PDB entry 8B9A | electron microscopy, 3.50 A resolution | chains 3 and 5 of the 23 polymer chains in the assembly

== Chain 3 ==
Protein: DNA replication licensing factor MCM3
Source organism: Saccharomyces cerevisiae
Notes: EC 3.6.4.12
UniProtKB: P24279 (MCM3_YEAST); residue numbers follow UniProt; this construct covers 1-971
Chain sequence (1009 residues; row label = number of the first residue in the row; numbers below 1 keep their minus sign (Met-37 is residue -37)):
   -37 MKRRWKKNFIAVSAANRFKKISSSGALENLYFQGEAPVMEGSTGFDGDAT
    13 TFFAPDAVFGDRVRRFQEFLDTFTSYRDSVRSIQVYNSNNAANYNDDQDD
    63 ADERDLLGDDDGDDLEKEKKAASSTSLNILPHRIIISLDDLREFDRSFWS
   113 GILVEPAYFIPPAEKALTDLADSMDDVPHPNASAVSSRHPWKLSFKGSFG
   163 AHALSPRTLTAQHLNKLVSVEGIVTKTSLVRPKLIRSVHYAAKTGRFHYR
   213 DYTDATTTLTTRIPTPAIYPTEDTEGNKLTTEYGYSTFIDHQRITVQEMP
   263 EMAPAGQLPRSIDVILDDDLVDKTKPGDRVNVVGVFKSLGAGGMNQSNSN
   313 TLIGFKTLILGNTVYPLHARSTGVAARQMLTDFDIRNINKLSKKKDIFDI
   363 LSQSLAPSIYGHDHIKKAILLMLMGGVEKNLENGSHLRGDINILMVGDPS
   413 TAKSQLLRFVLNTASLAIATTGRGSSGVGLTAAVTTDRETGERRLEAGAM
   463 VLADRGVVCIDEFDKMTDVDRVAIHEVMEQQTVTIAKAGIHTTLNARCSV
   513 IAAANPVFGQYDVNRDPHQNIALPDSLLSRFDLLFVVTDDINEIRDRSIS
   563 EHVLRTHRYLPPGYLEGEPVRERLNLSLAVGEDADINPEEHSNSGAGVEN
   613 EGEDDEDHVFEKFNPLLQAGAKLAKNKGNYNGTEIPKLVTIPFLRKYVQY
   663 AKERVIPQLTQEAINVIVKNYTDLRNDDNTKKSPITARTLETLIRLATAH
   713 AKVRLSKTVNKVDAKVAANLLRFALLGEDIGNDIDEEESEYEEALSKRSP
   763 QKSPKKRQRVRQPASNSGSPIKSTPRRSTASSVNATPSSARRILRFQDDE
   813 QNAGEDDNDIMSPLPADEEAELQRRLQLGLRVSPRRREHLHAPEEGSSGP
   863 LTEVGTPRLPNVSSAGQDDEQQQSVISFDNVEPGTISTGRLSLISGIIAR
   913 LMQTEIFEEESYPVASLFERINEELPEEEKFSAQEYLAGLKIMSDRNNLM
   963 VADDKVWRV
Disordered / not traced: -37 to 17, 56-89, 332-337, 449-454, 583-647, 742-971
Construct notes: initiating methionine (-37); expression tag (-36 to 0)
Swiss-Prot annotation at these positions:
  - motif: Ser541 to Asp544 (Arginine finger)
  - binding site (ATP): Gly409 to Ser416
  - modified residue: Ser761 (Phosphoserine), Ser777 (Phosphoserine), Ser781 (Phosphoserine), Thr868 (Phosphothreonine)
  - mutagenesis: Lys415 (K415A: No effect on MCM2-7 complex helicase activity. Loss of MCM2-7 complex helicase activity; when associated with MCM5 A-422. Reduces MCM2-7 complex helicase activity ...)
Residues lining bound ligands:
  - AMP-PNP (ANP; phosphoaminophosphonic acid-adenylate ester), molecule 1: Ser370, Ile371, Tyr372, Asp410, Pro411, Ser412, Thr413, Ala414, Lys415, Ser416, Gln417, Asn517, Ile561, Val565
  - AMP-PNP (ANP), molecule 2: Glu491, Gln492, Ser538, Arg542, Ala699, Arg700, Glu703

== Chain 5 ==
Protein: Minichromosome maintenance protein 5
Source organism: Saccharomyces cerevisiae
Notes: EC 3.6.4.12
UniProtKB: P29496 (MCM5_YEAST); residues 1-775 here = UniProt positions 1-775
Chain sequence (775 residues; row label = number of the first residue in the row):
     1 MSFDRPEIYSAPVLQGESPNDDDNTEIIKSFKNFILEFRLDSQFIYRDQL
    51 RNNILVKNYSLTVNMEHLIGYNEDIYKKLSDEPSDIIPLFETAITQVAKR
   101 ISILSRAQSANNNDKDPENTSMDTDSLLLNSLPTFQLILNSNANQIPLRD
   151 LDSEHVSKIVRLSGIIISTSVLSSRATYLSIMCRNCRHTTSITINNFNSI
   201 TGNTVSLPRSCLSTIESESSMANESNIGDESTKKNCGPDPYIIIHESSKF
   251 IDQQFLKLQEIPELVPVGEMPRNLTMTCDRYLTNKVIPGTRVTIVGIYSI
   301 YNSKNGAGSGRSGGGNGGSGVAIRTPYIKILGIQSDVETSSIWNSVTMFT
   351 EEEEEEFLQLSRNPKLYEILTNSIAPSIFGNEDIKKAIVCLLMGGSKKIL
   401 PDGMRLRGDINVLLLGDPGTAKSQLLKFVEKVSPIAVYTSGKGSSAAGLT
   451 ASVQRDPMTREFYLEGGAMVLADGGVVCIDEFDKMRDEDRVAIHEAMEQQ
   501 TISIAKAGITTVLNSRTSVLAAANPIYGRYDDLKSPGDNIDFQTTILSRF
   551 DMIFIVKDDHNEERDISIANHVINIHTGNANAMQNQQEENGSEISIEKMK
   601 RYITYCRLKCAPRLSPQAAEKLSSNFVTIRKQLLINELESTERSSIPITI
   651 RQLEAIIRITESLAKLELSPIAQERHVDEAIRLFQASTMDAASQDPIGGL
   701 NQASGTSLSEIRRFEQELKRRLPIGWSTSYQTLRREFVDTHRFSQLALDK
   751 ALYALEKHETIQLRHQGQNIYRSGV
Disordered / not traced: 1-20, 105-130, 199-204, 214-234, 304-319, 336-347, 416-420, 456-459, 525-543, 578-592, 637-646, 688-775
Swiss-Prot annotation at these positions:
  - motif: Ser548 to Asp551 (Arginine finger)
  - binding site (ATP): Gly416 to Ser423
  - mutagenesis: Lys422 (K422A: Loss of MCM2-7 complex helicase activity)
Bound ions: Zn2+: Cys186, Leu212, Ser213, Cys236; Mg2+: Glu498 (together with AMP-PNP)
Residues lining bound ligands: AMP-PNP (ANP; phosphoaminophosphonic acid-adenylate ester): Glu498, Arg549, Ile650, Arg651, Glu654

== Interface between chain 3 and chain 5 ==
Pairs across the interface (88; chain 3 residue first):
  Tyr120(3) - Glu246(5)
  Tyr120(3) - Ser247(5)  hydrogen bond
  Thr172(3) - Asp252(5)
  Ala173(3) - Ile251(5)
  Ala173(3) - Asp252(5)  hydrogen bond (backbone-side chain)
  Leu176(3) - Phe250(5)  hydrophobic
  Asn177(3) - His245(5)  hydrogen bond (side chain-backbone)
  Asn177(3) - Glu246(5)
  Thr222(3) - Glu246(5)  hydrogen bond
  Thr223(3) - Glu246(5)  hydrogen bond
  Arg272(3) - Val171(5)
  Arg272(3) - Leu172(5)
  Ser300(3) - His245(5)  hydrogen bond
  Ser300(3) - Phe250(5)
  Leu301(3) - His245(5)
  Gly302(3) - His245(5)  hydrogen bond (backbone-side chain)
  Met306(3) - Ser206(5)  hydrogen bond (backbone-side chain)
  Met306(3) - Leu207(5)  hydrogen bond (backbone-backbone)
  Asn310(3) - Asn302(5)  hydrogen bond (backbone-side chain)
  Asn312(3) - Tyr301(5)
  Asn312(3) - Asn302(5)
  Thr313(3) - Arg175(5)  hydrogen bond (backbone-side chain)
  Thr313(3) - Val205(5)
  Leu314(3) - Arg175(5)
  Leu314(3) - Gln253(5)  hydrogen bond (backbone-side chain)
  Leu314(3) - Phe255(5)
  Leu314(3) - Tyr301(5)  hydrophobic
  Gly316(3) - Ser174(5)
  Phe317(3) - Ser174(5)  hydrogen bond (backbone-backbone)
  Phe317(3) - Ala176(5)  hydrophobic
  Phe317(3) - His245(5)
  Ala368(3) - Asp402(5)
  Pro369(3) - Asp402(5)
  Ser370(3) - Leu400(5)
  Ser370(3) - Asp402(5)  hydrogen bond
  Ser370(3) - Met404(5)
  Ser412(3) - Thr649(5)
  Ser412(3) - Arg651(5)  hydrogen bond
  Ser416(3) - Glu498(5)
  Ser416(3) - Gln499(5)  hydrogen bond
  Gln417(3) - Met404(5)
  Phe421(3) - Asp402(5)
  Phe421(3) - Met404(5)  hydrophobic
  Thr433(3) - Glu495(5)
  Thr433(3) - Ser503(5)
  Arg435(3) - Val491(5)
  Gly436(3) - Ile504(5)
  Gly436(3) - Ala505(5)  hydrogen bond (backbone-backbone)
  Gly436(3) - Lys506(5)
  Ser437(3) - Ala505(5)  hydrogen bond (side chain-backbone)
  Ser438(3) - Ala505(5)  hydrogen bond (backbone-backbone)
  Ser438(3) - Lys506(5)
  Gly441(3) - Ala505(5)
  Gly441(3) - Ala507(5)
  Leu464(3) - Thr510(5)
  Asp473(3) - Gln499(5)
  Glu474(3) - His494(5)
  Asp551(3) - Arg630(5)  salt bridge
  Asp551(3) - Thr649(5)
  Glu555(3) - Lys631(5)  salt bridge
  Asp558(3) - Arg630(5)  salt bridge
  Arg559(3) - Val627(5)
  Ile561(3) - Ile650(5)  hydrophobic
  Ser562(3) - Ser623(5)
  Ser562(3) - Phe626(5)
  Ser562(3) - Leu653(5)
  Val565(3) - Leu653(5)  hydrophobic
  Leu566(3) - Leu614(5)  hydrophobic
  Leu566(3) - Ala619(5)
  Leu566(3) - Ser623(5)
  Leu566(3) - Ile657(5)  hydrophobic
  Thr568(3) - Leu400(5)
  His569(3) - Lys398(5)
  His569(3) - Leu406(5)
  His569(3) - Glu654(5)  salt bridge
  Arg570(3) - Arg613(5)  hydrogen bond (backbone-side chain)
  Arg570(3) - Leu614(5)  hydrogen bond (side chain-backbone)
  Tyr571(3) - Ile399(5)
  Tyr571(3) - Pro401(5)
  Leu572(3) - Arg613(5)
  Glu578(3) - Arg613(5)  salt bridge
  Glu578(3) - Pro670(5)
  Glu578(3) - Ile671(5)
  Gly579(3) - Cys610(5)
  Gly579(3) - Ala611(5)  hydrogen bond (backbone-backbone)
  Pro581(3) - Leu608(5)
  Pro581(3) - Ala611(5)  hydrophobic
  Ile653(3) - Asp402(5)
Interface residues without a listed pair, chain 3 (73 interface residues in all): Ala119, Leu221, Ile225, Gln269, Ala303, Asn307, Ile315, Thr319, Pro411, Arg420, Asn424, Thr432, Leu442, Ala445, Thr448, Glu458, Ala459, Ala461, Ile553, Glu563, Glu580, Val582
Interface residues without a listed pair, chain 5 (72 interface residues in all): Leu179, Arg184, Ile194, Asn198, Ile242, Ile243, Ser248, Ile287, Lys397, Gly403, Glu461, Gly508, Lys609, Ser615, Pro616, Leu622, Leu634

== In short ==
73 residues of chain 3 face 72 of chain 5 across their interface, with 22 hydrogen bonds and 5 salt bridges.
Polar pairs include Asp551(3)-Arg630(5), Glu555(3)-Lys631(5) and Asp558(3)-Arg630(5). One AMP-PNP molecule is
bound between chain 3 and chain 5. Ligands of chain 3: AMP-PNP.
Here chain 3 is DNA replication licensing factor MCM3 and chain 5 is Minichromosome maintenance protein 5,
both from Saccharomyces cerevisiae. Entry 8B9A (S. cerevisiae replisome + Ctf4, bound by pol alpha primase.
Complex engaged with a fork DNA ...) was determined by electron microscopy (same publication as 8B9B and
8B9C).
